1RAV - chains A and B; structure by X-ray diffraction, 2.20 A resolution.

# Chain A (and B)
Molecule: Avidin
From: Gallus gallus
Notes: chain B of this document is another copy of the same molecule, construct and numbering; everything in this record applies to it too
UniProtKB: P02701 (AVID_CHICK); residues 2-128 here correspond to UniProt positions 26-152 (UniProt number = residue number + 24)
Amino-acid sequence (127 residues; each row starts with the number of its first residue):
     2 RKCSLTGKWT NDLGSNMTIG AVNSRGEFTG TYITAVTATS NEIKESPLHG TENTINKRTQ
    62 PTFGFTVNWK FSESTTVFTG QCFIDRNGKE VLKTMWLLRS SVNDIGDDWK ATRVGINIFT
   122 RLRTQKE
Disordered / not traced: 126-128
Cystine bridges: Cys4-Cys83

# Chain A / chain B interface
Pairs across the interface - 4 pairs, chain A then chain B:
  Met96(A) - Met96(B)  hydrophobic
  Met96(A) - Val115(B)
  Val115(A) - Met96(B)
  Ile117(A) - Ile117(B)  hydrophobic
Other interface residues (no listed pair), chain A (4 interface residues in all): Gly116
Other interface residues (no listed pair), chain B (4 interface residues in all): Gly116

# Overview
The chain A/chain B interface involves 4 residues from each chain.
Both chains are Avidin (Gallus gallus). Entry 1RAV (Recombinant avidin) was determined by X-ray diffraction,
deposited together with 2CAM.
